PDB entry 3OU2 | X-ray diffraction, 1.50 A resolution | chain A

Chain A:
Protein: SAM-dependent methyltransferase
From: Streptomyces luridus
UniProt: D7PC21 (D7PC21_9ACTO); residues 1-218 here = UniProt positions 1-218
Sequence (218 residues; numbered 1 to 218; the number before each row is that of its first residue):
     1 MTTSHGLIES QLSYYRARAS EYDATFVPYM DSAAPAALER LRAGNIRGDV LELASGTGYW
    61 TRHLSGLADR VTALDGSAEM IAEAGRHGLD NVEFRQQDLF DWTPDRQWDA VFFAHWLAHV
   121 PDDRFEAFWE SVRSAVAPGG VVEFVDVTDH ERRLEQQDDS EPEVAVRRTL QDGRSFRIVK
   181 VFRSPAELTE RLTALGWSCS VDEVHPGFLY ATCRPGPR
Disordered / not traced: 1-2, 151-162
Ligand contacts: S-adenosylhomocysteine (SAH): I8, Q11, L12, Y15, Y22, F26, A54, S55, G56, Y59, W60, D75, G76, S77, M80, Q97, D98, L99, F100, A114, H115, W116, H119
From the paper describing this entry:
  - conformationally variable residues (order/disorder transition): H5 to L41, E151 to P162, R168
  - mutagenesis - H119A, R168A, K180A: abolished catalytic activity on tripeptide substrates
  - mutagenesis - Y15F (1,000-fold), V27A: decreased catalytic activity
  - mutagenesis - Y29F (500-fold): decreased catalytic activity on tripeptide substrate

Summary:
Ligands of chain A: S-adenosylhomocysteine. From the paper: H119A, R168A and K180A abolish catalytic activity
on tripeptide substrates; conformational variability at H5, E151 and R168; 6 substitutions were tested in all.
Chain A is SAM-dependent methyltransferase (Streptomyces luridus); the structure, DhpI-SAH complex structure,
was determined by X-ray diffraction, deposited together with 3OU6 and 3OU7.
